4V4W - chains B0 and BQ of the 52 polymer chains in the assembly; structure by electron microscopy, 15.00 A resolution (very low resolution: no residue pairs are listed; an interface is given only as per-side residue counts).

Chain B0:
Molecule: 23S ribosomal RNA
Source organism: Escherichia coli
Sequence (2740 nucleotides; each row starts with the number of its first residue; note: 147 numbers in that range are skipped by the numbering (no residue carries them; nothing is unmodelled there)):
    16 CGUACACGGUGGAUGCCCUGGCAGUCA
    44 AGGCGAUGAAGGACGUGCUAAUCUGCGAUAAGCGUCGGUAAGGUGAUAUG
    94 AACCGUU
   102 UAACCGGCGAUUUCCGAAUGGGGAA
   128 CCC
   140 CG
   149 AUCAUU
   161 AUCCA
   172 AAUGAGGCGAACCGGGGGAACUGAAACAUCUAAGUACCCCGAGGAAAAGA
   222 AAUCAACCGAGAUUCCCCCAGUAGCGGCGAGCGAACGGGGAGCAGCCC
   271 GAGCCU
   278 AAUCAGUGUGUGUGUU
   295 GUGGAAGCGUCUGGAAAGGCGCGCGAUACAGGGUGACAGCCCCGUACAC
   347 AAUGCACAUGCUGU
   362 AGCUCGAUGAGUAGGGCGGG
   383 C
   385 CGUGGUA
   393 CCUGUCUGAAUAUGGGGGGACCAUCCUCCAAGGCUAAAUACUC
   437 UGACUGACCGAUAGUGAACCAGUACCGUGAGGGAAAGGCGAAAAGAACCC
   487 CGGCGAGGGGAGUGAAAAAGAACCUGAAACCGUGUACGUACAAGCAGUGG
   537 GAGGCACCUUAUGCGUGUUAUGGCGUGCCUUUUGUAUAAUGGGUCAGCGA
   587 CUUAUAUUCUGUAGCAAGGUUAACC
   617 GGGGAGCCGAAGGGAAACCGAGUCUUAAC
   647 GGGCGUUAAGUUGCAGGGUAUAGACCCGAAACCCGGUGAUCUAGCCAUGG
   697 GCAGGUUGAAGGUUGGGUAACACUAACUGGAGGACCGAACCGACUAAUGU
   747 UGAAAAAUUAGCGGAUGACUUGUGGCUGGGGGUGAAAGGCCAAUCAAACC
   797 GGGAGAUAGCUGGUUCUCCCCGAAAGCUAUUUAGGUAGCGCCUCGUGAAU
   848 CAUCUCCGGGGGUAGAGCACUGUUUCGGCAAGGGGGUC
   891 GACUU
   897 CCAACCCGAUGCAAACUGCGAAUACCGGAG
   928 AUGUUAUCACGGGAGACACACGGCGGGUG
   958 UAACGUCCGUCGUGAAGAGGGAAACAACCCAGACCGC
   996 AGCUAAGGUCCCAAAGUCAUGGUUAAGUGGGAAACGAUGUGGGAAGGCCC
  1046 AGACAGCCAGGAUGUUGGCUUAGAAGCAGCCAUCAUUUAAAGAAAGCGUA
  1096 AUAGCUCACUGGUCGAGUCGGCCUGCGCGGAAGAUGUA
  1135 CGGGGCUAAACCAUGCACCGAAGCUGCGGCAGCGACG
  1173 UUAUGCGUUGUUGGGUAGGGGAGCGUUCUGUA
  1206 GCCUGCGAAGGUGUGCUGUGAGGCAUGCUGGAGGUAUCAGAAGUGCGAAU
  1256 GCUGACAUAAGUAACGAUAAAGCGGGUGAAAAGCCCGCUCGCCGGAAGAC
  1306 CAAGGGUUCCUGUCCAACGUUAAUCGGGGCAGGGUGAGUCGA
  1349 CCCUAAGGCGAGGCCGAAAGGCGUAGUCGAUGGGAAACAGGUUAAUAUUC
  1399 CUGUACUUGGUGUGUGGGUGAUGGAGGGACGGAGAAGGCUAUGUUAUGCC
  1449 AAGCUAUGGCUGCUGGUUGGUACGCUCAAGGGCGAUCGGGUCAGAAAAUC
  1499 UACCGGUCACAUGCCUCAGACGUAUCGGGAGCUUCCUCGGAAGCGAAGUA
  1549 ACAAA
  1555 GCCCU
  1561 CUUCCAGGAAAAGCUUCUAAACGUUGAAACAUGUCAAAUCGUACCCCAAA
  1611 CCGACACAGGUGGUCAGGUAGAGAAUACCA
  1642 GGCGCUUGAGAGAACUCGGGUGAAGGAACUAGGCAAAAUGGUGCCGUAAC
  1692 UUCGGGAGAAGGCACGCUGAU
  1716 UAG
  1728 CUCGC
  1741 CUG
  1746 AUCAGUCGAAGAUACCAGCUGGCUGCAACUGUUUAUUAAAAACACAGCAC
  1796 UGUGCAAACACGAAAGUGGACGUAUACGGUGUGACGCCUGCCCGGUGCCG
  1846 GAAGGUUAA
  1859 UGGGGUU
  1869 GCAA
  1877 AGCUCU
  1887 CGAAGCCCCGGUAAACGGCGGCCGUAACUAUAACGGUCCUAAGGUAGCGA
  1937 AAUUCCUUGUCGGGUAAGUUCCGACCUGCACGAAUGGCGUAAUGAUGGCC
  1987 AGGCUGUCUCCACCCGAGACUCAGUGAAAUUGAACUCGCUGUGAAGAUGC
  2037 AGUGUACCCGCGGCAAGACGGAAAGACCCCGUGAACCUUUACUAUAGCUU
  2087 GACACUGAACAUUGAGCCUUGAUGUGUAGGAUAGGUGGGAGGCUUUGAAG
  2137 UGUGGACGCCAGUCUGCAUGGAGCCGGCCUUGAAAUACCACCCUUUAAUG
  2187 UUUGAUGUUCUAAC
  2207 CCG
  2211 AAUCCGG
  2223 GGACAGUGUCUGGUGGGUAGUUUGACUGGGGCGGUCUCCUCCUAAAGAGU
  2273 AACGGAGGAGCACGAAGGUUGGCUAAUCCUGG
  2310 CAUCAGGAGGUUAGUGCAAUGGCAUAAGCCAGCUUGACUGCGAGCGUGAC
  2360 GGCGCGAGCAGGUGCGAAAGCAGGUCAUAGUGAUCCGGUGGU
  2403 CUGAAUGGAAGGGCCAUCG
  2423 UCAACGGA
  2433 AAAGGUACUCCGGGGAUAACAGGCUGAUACCGCCCAAGAGUUCAUAUCGA
  2483 CGGCGGUGUUUGGCACCUCGAUGUCGGCUCAUCACAUCCUGGGGCUGAAG
  2533 UAGGUCCCAAGGGUAUGGCUGUUCGCCAUUUAAAGUGGUACGCGAGCUGG
  2583 GUUUAGAACGUCGUGAGACAGUUCGGUCCCUAUCUGCCGUGGGCG
  2631 GAGAACUGAGGGGGGCUGCUCCUAGUACGAGAGGACCGGAGUGGACGCAU
  2681 CACUGGUGUUCGGGUUGUCA
  2702 GCCA
  2707 UGGCACUGCCCGGUAGCUAAAUGCGG
  2734 AGAGAUAAGUGCUGAAAGCAUCUAAGCACGAAACUUGCCCCGAGAUGAGU
  2784 UCUCCC
  2808 GAAGGAACGUUGAAGACGACGACGUUGAUAGGCCGGGUGUGUAAGCGCAG
  2858 CAAUGCGUUGAGCUAACCGGUACUAAUGAACCGAGGUCUUGACCA

Chain BQ:
Protein: 50S ribosomal protein L22
Source organism: Escherichia coli
UniProtKB: P61175 (RL22_ECOLI); residues 5-110 here = UniProt positions 5-110
Sequence (106 residues; row label = number of the first residue in the row):
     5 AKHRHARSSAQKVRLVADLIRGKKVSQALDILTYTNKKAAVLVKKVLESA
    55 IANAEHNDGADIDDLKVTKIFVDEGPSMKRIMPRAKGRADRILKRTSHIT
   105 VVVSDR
Curated features (UniProtKB/Swiss-Prot):
  - binding site (L-tryptophan): Lys90

How chain B0 and chain BQ interact:
At this resolution (15 A) residue pairs are not listed: 38 residues of chain B0 and 51 of chain BQ lie at the interface.

Overview:
Chain B0 and chain BQ form an interface of 38 and 51 residues respectively. From UniProt: L-tryptophan-binding
residue Lys90(BQ) on chain BQ.
Here chain B0 is 23S ribosomal RNA and chain BQ is 50S ribosomal protein L22, both from Escherichia coli.
Entry 4V4W (Structure of a SecM-stalled E. coli ribosome complex obtained by fitting atomic models for RNA and
...) was determined by electron microscopy together with 4V4V from the same study.
